Entry 2O01 (X-ray diffraction, 3.40 A resolution); this record covers chains A and D of the 17 polymer chains in the assembly.

== Chain A ==
Protein: Photosystem I P700 chlorophyll a apoprotein A1
Organism: Pisum sativum
UniProtKB: P05310 (PSAA_PEA); residues 5-758 here = UniProt positions 5-758
Chain sequence (754 residues; each row starts with the number of its first residue):
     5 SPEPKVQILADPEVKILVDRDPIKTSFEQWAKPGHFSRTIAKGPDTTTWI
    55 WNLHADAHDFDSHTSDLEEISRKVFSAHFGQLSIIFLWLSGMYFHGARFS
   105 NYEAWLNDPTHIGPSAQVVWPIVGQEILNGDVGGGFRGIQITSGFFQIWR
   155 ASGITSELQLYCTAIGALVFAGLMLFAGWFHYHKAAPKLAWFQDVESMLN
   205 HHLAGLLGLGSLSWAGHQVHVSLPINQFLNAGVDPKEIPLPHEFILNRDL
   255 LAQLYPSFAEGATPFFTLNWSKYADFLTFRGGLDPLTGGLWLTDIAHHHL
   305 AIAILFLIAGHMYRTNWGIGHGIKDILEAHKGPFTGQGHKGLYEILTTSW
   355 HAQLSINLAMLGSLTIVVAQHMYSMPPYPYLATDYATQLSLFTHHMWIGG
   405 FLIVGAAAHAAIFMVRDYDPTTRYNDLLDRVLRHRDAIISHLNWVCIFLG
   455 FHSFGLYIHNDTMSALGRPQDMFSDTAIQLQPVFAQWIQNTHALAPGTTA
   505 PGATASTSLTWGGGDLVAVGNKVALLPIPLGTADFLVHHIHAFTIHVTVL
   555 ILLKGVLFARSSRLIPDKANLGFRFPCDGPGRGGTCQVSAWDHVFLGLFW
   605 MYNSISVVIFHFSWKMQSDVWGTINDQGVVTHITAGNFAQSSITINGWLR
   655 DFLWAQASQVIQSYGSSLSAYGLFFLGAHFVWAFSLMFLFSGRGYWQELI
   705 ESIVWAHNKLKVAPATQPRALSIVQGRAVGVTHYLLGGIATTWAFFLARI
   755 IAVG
Unresolved in the structure: 5-30
Construct notes: conflict G220 (Arg in P05310)
Bound ions: chlorophyll a Mg (6 sites), coordinated by H82, Q85, H99, Q129, H398, H399; 4Fe-4S cluster Fe: C590 (shared with 4 residues of chain B)
Residues lining bound ligands:
  - beta-carotene (BCR): F678, G681, A682, F684, V685, L740, I743, A744, W747
  - chlorophyll a (CLA), molecule 1: F31, Q33, K77, S80, A81, G182, Y186, H187
  - chlorophyll a (CLA), molecule 2: T51, I54, W55, I704, I707, H711, V716, P718, P722
  - chlorophyll a (CLA), molecule 3: W55, F684, V685, F688, M691, F692, L725, Q729, A732, V733, T736, H737, L740
  - chlorophyll a (CLA), molecule 4: L57, H58, A61, H62
  - chlorophyll a (CLA), molecule 5: H58, A59, D60, H62, D63, F64, H355, L358, L362, F405, L406, G409, H413, I416, R420, F577, W595, V598, L602
  - chlorophyll a (CLA), molecule 6: H62, F64, V78, A81, H82, F83, Q85, L86, W354, H355, Q357, L358, N361, L362, L365
  - chlorophyll a (CLA), molecule 7: F79, H82, M202, H206, L210
  - chlorophyll a (CLA), molecule 8: Q85, I88, I89, L406
  - chlorophyll a (CLA), molecule 9: L91, S94, G95, M96, F98, H99
  - chlorophyll a (CLA), molecule 10: W92, T146, S147, F149, S394, L395, T397, H398, W401, I402, F405, F678, I743, W747, F750
  - chlorophyll a (CLA), molecule 11: W92, I152, L368, T369, V372, M376, H398, H399, I402
  - chlorophyll a (CLA), molecule 12: M96, H99, A120, Q121, I143, Q144, I145, T146, F149, A674, Y675, W747
  - chlorophyll a (CLA), molecule 13: Q121, V123, W124, I126, V127, Q129, L132, L677
  - chlorophyll a (CLA), molecule 14: I158, T167, S217, W218, H221, V225
  - chlorophyll a (CLA), molecule 15: C166, H246, I249
  - chlorophyll a (CLA), molecule 16: V199, M202, L203, H206, L207, L346, L350, Q357, I360, N361, M364, L365
  - chlorophyll a (CLA), molecule 17: L203, L309, M316, Y317, I360
  - chlorophyll a (CLA), molecule 18: N204, H205, A208, L311, I312, G314, H315, Y317, R318, T319, W321, I323
  - chlorophyll a (CLA), molecule 19: S215, W218, H302, H303, I306, P381, Y382
  - chlorophyll a (CLA), molecule 20: L216, A219, G220, V223, H224, I249, L250, N251, R252, A263, E264, Y277, L304
  - chlorophyll a (CLA), molecule 21: F269, W274, A278, L281, T282, F283, H301, L304, A305
  - chlorophyll a (CLA), molecule 22: F269, F270, T271
  - chlorophyll a (CLA), molecule 23: F283, D298, H301, H302, H375
  - chlorophyll a (CLA), molecule 24: L331, H334, T339, H343, L346, L431, L432
  - chlorophyll a (CLA), molecule 25: F338, T339, L431, R434, V435, H438, I442, H445
  - chlorophyll a (CLA), molecule 26: S367, I370, I407, I549
  - chlorophyll a (CLA), molecule 27: I370, Q374, Y377, F396, M400, W491, Q493, H496, T514, W515, I532, H542, H545, V612, H615, F616
  - chlorophyll a (CLA), molecule 28: A441, H445, W448
  - chlorophyll a (CLA), molecule 29: S444, N447, W448, I451
  - chlorophyll a (CLA), molecule 30: L446, H545, A546, I549, H550
  - chlorophyll a (CLA), molecule 31: N447, C450, I451, G454, F455, F547, I555, L600, F603, W604
  - chlorophyll a (CLA), molecule 32: W448, I451, F452, F455, H456
  - chlorophyll a (CLA), molecule 33: F452, L453, F488, W491, D538, F539, H542, H543, A546, H550
  - chlorophyll a (CLA), molecule 34: H456, G459, L460, I462, H463, T466, M467, F477
  - chlorophyll a (CLA), molecule 35: F458, I462, T466, F547, F603, W604, Y606, N607, I649, W686, Y738
  - chlorophyll a (CLA), molecule 36: T466, A469, L470
  - chlorophyll a (CLA), molecule 37: I492, T495, H496
  - chlorophyll a (CLA), molecule 38: T503, A504, P505
  - chlorophyll a (CLA), molecule 39: Y606, N607, S610, W652, L657, W658, A661, I665, H683, W686, Y738, G741, G742, I743, T745, T746, F749
  - chlorophyll a (CLA), molecule 40: L653, L657, W686
  - chlorophyll a (CLA), molecule 41: L677, L680, G681, H683, F684, W686, A687
  - chlorophyll a (CLA), molecule 42: F684, A687, F688, L690, M691, F694, Y699, W700
  - chlorophyll a (CLA), molecule 43: I707, A710, V716
  - phylloquinone (PQN): W55, M691, F692, S695, G696, R697, W700, A724, L725
  - 4Fe-4S cluster (SF4): C581, D582, G583, P584, T589, C590, I727, R731
Curated features (UniProtKB/Swiss-Prot):
  - binding site ([4Fe-4S] cluster): C581, C590
  - binding site (chlorophyll a'): H683
  - binding site (chlorophyll a): M691, Y699
  - binding site (phylloquinone): W700
What the authors report for this chain:
  - binding site for beta-carotene: W747

== Chain D ==
Protein: Photosystem I reaction center subunit II, chloroplast
Organism: Spinacia oleracea
UniProtKB: P12353 (PSAD_SPIOL); residues 19-156 here correspond to UniProt positions 75-212 (UniProt number = residue number + 56)
Chain sequence (138 residues; each row starts with the number of its first residue):
    19 ELDPNTPSPIFAGSTGGLLRKAQVEEFYVITWESPKEQIFEMPTGGAAIM
    69 REGPNLLKLARKEQCLALGTRLRSKYKIKYQFYRVFPSGEVQYLHPKDGV
   119 YPEKVNPGRQGVGLNMRSIGKNVSPIEVKFTGKQPYDL
Curated features (UniProtKB/Swiss-Prot):
  - region: R89 to K97 (Ferredoxin and ferredoxin-oxidoreductase binding)

== Chain A / chain D interface ==
Residue-residue contacts (32; chain A residue first):
  Y428(A) - I57(D)
  Y428(A) - G64(D)
  Y428(A) - A65(D)  hydrophobic
  D433(A) - G64(D)
  L436(A) - T62(D)
  R437(A) - F29(D)
  R437(A) - A30(D)  hydrogen bond (side chain-backbone)
  R437(A) - G31(D)  hydrogen bond (side chain-backbone)
  R437(A) - S32(D)  hydrogen bond (backbone-side chain)
  R437(A) - T33(D)  hydrogen bond (backbone-side chain)
  R437(A) - T62(D)
  H438(A) - S32(D)  hydrogen bond (backbone-side chain)
  R439(A) - T33(D)  hydrogen bond (backbone-side chain)
  R439(A) - G34(D)
  R439(A) - P61(D)  hydrogen bond (side chain-backbone)
  R439(A) - T62(D)  hydrogen bond (side chain-backbone)
  R439(A) - G63(D)
  D440(A) - T33(D)
  D440(A) - G34(D)
  A441(A) - T33(D)
  R564(A) - E59(D)  salt bridge
  R567(A) - T33(D)
  R567(A) - G34(D)
  R567(A) - G35(D)
  R567(A) - L36(D)
  R567(A) - L37(D)
  R567(A) - R79(D)  hydrogen bond (backbone-side chain)
  L568(A) - R79(D)
  I569(A) - R79(D)
  P570(A) - R79(D)
  R586(A) - R79(D)
  R586(A) - E81(D)  salt bridge
Interface residues without a listed pair, chain A (18 interface residues in all): Y422, R434, S565, D571
Interface residues without a listed pair, chain D (20 interface residues in all): Q82, A85

== Summary ==
18 residues of chain A face 20 of chain D across their interface, with 9 hydrogen bonds and 2 salt bridges.
Polar pairs include R564(A)-E59(D), R586(A)-E81(D) and R437(A)-A30(D). Bound to chain A: 43 copies of
chlorophyll a, phylloquinone, beta-carotene and 4Fe-4S cluster. From the paper: a binding site for
beta-carotene at W747(A).
Here chain A is Photosystem I P700 chlorophyll a apoprotein A1 (Pisum sativum) and chain D is Photosystem I
reaction center subunit II, chloroplast (Spinacia oleracea). Entry 2O01 (The Structure of a plant photosystem
I supercomplex at 3.4 Angstrom resolution) was determined by X-ray diffraction.
